7OZ2 - chains A and P of the 4 polymer chains in the assembly; structure by X-ray diffraction, 2.85 A resolution.

[Chain A]
Protein: Reverse transcriptase/ribonuclease H
Source organism: Human immunodeficiency virus type 1 group M subtype B (isolate BH10)
Notes: EC 2.7.7.49, 2.7.7.7, 3.1.26.13, 3.1.13.2
UniProt: P03366 (POL_HV1B1); residues 1-554 here correspond to UniProt positions 600-1153 (UniProt number = residue number + 599)
Amino-acid sequence (556 residues; row label = number of the first residue in the row; numbers below 1 keep their minus sign (Met-1 is residue -1)):
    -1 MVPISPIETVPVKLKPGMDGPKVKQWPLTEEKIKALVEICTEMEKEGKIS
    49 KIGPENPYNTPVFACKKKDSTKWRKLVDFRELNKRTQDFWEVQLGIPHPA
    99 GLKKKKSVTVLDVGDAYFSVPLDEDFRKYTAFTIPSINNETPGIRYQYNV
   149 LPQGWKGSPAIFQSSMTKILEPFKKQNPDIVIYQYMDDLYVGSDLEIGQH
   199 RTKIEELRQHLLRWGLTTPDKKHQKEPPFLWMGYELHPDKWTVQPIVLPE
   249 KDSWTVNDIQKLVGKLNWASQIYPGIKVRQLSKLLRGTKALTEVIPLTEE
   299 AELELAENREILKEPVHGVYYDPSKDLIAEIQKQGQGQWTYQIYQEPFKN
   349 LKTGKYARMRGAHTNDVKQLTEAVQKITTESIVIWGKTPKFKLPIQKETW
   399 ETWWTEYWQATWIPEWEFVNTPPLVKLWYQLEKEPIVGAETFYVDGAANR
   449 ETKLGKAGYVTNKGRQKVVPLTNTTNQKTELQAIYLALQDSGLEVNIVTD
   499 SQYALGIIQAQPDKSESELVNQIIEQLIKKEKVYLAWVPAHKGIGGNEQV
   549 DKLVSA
Disordered / not traced: -1
Sequence notes: initiating methionine (-1); expression tag (0); conflict Cys63 (Ile662 in P03366), Ser280 (Cys879 in P03366)
Metal / ion sites: Cd2+ site 1: Asp110, Asp185, Asp186 (shared with DC821(P), DG822(P) of chain P); Cd2+ site 2: Asp110, Val111, Asp185 (together with sulfate ion) (shared with DG822(P) of chain P); Cd2+ site 3: Asp121, Asp123; Cd2+ site 4: Glu224 (shared with 2 residues of chain C); Cd2+ site 5 near His235 (its only coordinating residue here); Cd2+ site 6: Asp443, Glu478, Asp498; Cd2+ site 7: His539, Asp549
Swiss-Prot annotation at these positions:
  - region: Phe227 to His235 (RT 'primer grip')
  - motif: Trp398 to Trp414 (Tryptophan repeat motif)
  - binding site (Mg(2+)): Asp110, Asp185, Asp186, Asp443, Glu478, Asp498, Asp549
  - site: Trp401 (Essential for RT p66/p51 heterodimerization), Trp414 (Essential for RT p66/p51 heterodimerization), Phe440, Tyr441 (Cleavage)
From the paper describing this entry:
  - catalytic residues: Asp110, Asp185, Asp186
  - binding site for the 28-nt DNA strand: Cys63

[Chain P]
Molecule: 21-nt DNA strand
Sequence (21 nucleotides; numbered 802 to 822; the number before each row is that of its first residue):
   802 ACAGTCCCTGTTCGGGCGCCG
Metal / ion sites: Cd2+ site 1: DC821, DG822 (shared with Asp110(A), Asp185(A), Asp186(A) of chain A); Cd2+ site 2: DG822 (together with sulfate ion) (shared with Asp110(A), Val111(A), Asp185(A) of chain A)

[How chain A and chain P interact]
Pairs across the interface - 42 pairs, chain A then chain P:
  Lys66(A) - DC820(P)  salt bridge to the phosphate
  Arg72(A) - DG822(P)  base contact
  Leu74(A) - DG822(P)  base contact
  Ile94(A) - DG819(P)  base contact
  Asp110(A) - DG822(P)  phosphate contact
  Ala114(A) - DG822(P)  hydrogen bond to the phosphate
  Tyr115(A) - DG822(P)  hydrogen bond to the phosphate
  Gln151(A) - DG822(P)  base contact
  Gly152(A) - DG822(P)  base contact
  Tyr183(A) - DC820(P)  hydrogen bond to the base
  Tyr183(A) - DC821(P)  sugar contact
  Met184(A) - DC821(P)  sugar contact
  Asp185(A) - DC821(P)  phosphate contact
  Asp185(A) - DG822(P)  phosphate contact
  Asp186(A) - DC821(P)  sugar contact
  Met230(A) - DC820(P)  sugar contact
  Gly231(A) - DC820(P)  sugar contact
  Asn255(A) - DG816(P)  phosphate contact
  Asn255(A) - DG817(P)  phosphate contact
  Gln258(A) - DG816(P)  sugar contact
  Gln258(A) - DG817(P)  sugar contact
  Lys259(A) - DG817(P)  phosphate contact
  Lys259(A) - DC818(P)  phosphate contact
  Gly262(A) - DC818(P)  sugar contact
  Lys263(A) - DC818(P)  sugar contact
  Lys263(A) - DG819(P)  phosphate contact
  Trp266(A) - DG819(P)  sugar contact
  Arg358(A) - DG811(P)  salt bridge to the phosphate
  Gly359(A) - DT810(P)  phosphate contact
  Ala360(A) - DC809(P)  phosphate contact
  Ala360(A) - DT810(P)  hydrogen bond to the phosphate
  His361(A) - DC809(P)  salt bridge to the phosphate
  Arg448(A) - DG805(P)  base contact
  Lys451(A) - DC807(P)  salt bridge to the phosphate
  Thr473(A) - DC807(P)  hydrogen bond to the phosphate
  Thr473(A) - DC808(P)  hydrogen bond to the phosphate
  Gln475(A) - DC807(P)  phosphate contact
  Gln475(A) - DC808(P)  sugar contact
  Lys476(A) - DC808(P)  phosphate contact
  Tyr501(A) - DC808(P)  phosphate contact
  Tyr501(A) - DC809(P)  hydrogen bond to the phosphate
  Ile505(A) - DC809(P)  phosphate contact
Interface residues without a listed pair, chain A (35 interface residues in all): Val111, Asp113, Gln242
Interface residues without a listed pair, chain P (14 interface residues in all): DT806

[Summary]
35 residues of chain A and 14 residues of chain P are in contact, with 7 hydrogen bonds and 4 salt bridges.
Polar contacts include Tyr183(A)-DC820(P), Ala114(A)-DG822(P) and Tyr115(A)-DG822(P). UniProt lists 7
Mg2+-binding residues on chain A. From the paper: catalytic residues Asp110(A), Asp185(A) and Asp186(A); a
binding site for the 28-nt DNA strand at Cys63(A).
Chain A is Reverse transcriptase/ribonuclease H (Human immunodeficiency virus type 1 group M subtype B
(isolate BH10)) and chain P is a 21-nt DNA strand; the structure, Crystal structure of HIV-1 reverse
transcriptase with a double stranded DNA showing a transient P-pocket, was determined by X-ray diffraction,
deposited together with 7OXQ, 7OZ5, 7OZW and 7P15.
